Entry 7S6T (X-ray diffraction, 1.82 A resolution); this record covers chains B and E of the 8 polymer chains in the assembly.

[Chain B]
Name: Methane monooxygenase beta chain
Source organism: Methylosinus trichosporium OB3b
UniProtKB: A0A2D2D5X7 (A0A2D2D5X7_METTR); numbering as in UniProt (aligned over 4-395)
Sequence (392 residues; each row starts with the number of its first residue):
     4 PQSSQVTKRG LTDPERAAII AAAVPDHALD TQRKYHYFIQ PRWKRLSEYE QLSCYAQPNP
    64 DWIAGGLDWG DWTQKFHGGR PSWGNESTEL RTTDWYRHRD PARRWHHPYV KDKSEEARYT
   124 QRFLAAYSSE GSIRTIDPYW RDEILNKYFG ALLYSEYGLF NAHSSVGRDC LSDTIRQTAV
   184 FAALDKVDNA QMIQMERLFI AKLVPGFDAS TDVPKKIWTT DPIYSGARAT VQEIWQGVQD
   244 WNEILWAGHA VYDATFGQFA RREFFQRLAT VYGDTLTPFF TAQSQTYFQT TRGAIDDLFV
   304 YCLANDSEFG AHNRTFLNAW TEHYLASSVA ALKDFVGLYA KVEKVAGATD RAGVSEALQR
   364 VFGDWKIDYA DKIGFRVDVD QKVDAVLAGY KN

[Chain E]
Name: Methane monooxygenase component A alpha chain
Source organism: Methylosinus trichosporium OB3b
UniProtKB: A0A2D2D5X0 (A0A2D2D5X0_METTR); residue numbers follow UniProt; this construct covers 12-526
Sequence (515 residues; each row starts with the number of its first residue):
    12 DALKVNRAPV GVEPQEVHKW LQSFNWDFKE NRTKYPTKYH MANETKEQFK VIAKEYARME
    72 AAKDERQFGT LLDGLTRLGA GNKVHPRWGE TMKVISNFLE VGEYNAIAAS AMLWDSATAA
   132 EQKNGYLAQV LDEIRHTHQC AFINHYYSKH YHDPAGHNDA RRTRAIGPLW KGMKRVFADG
   192 FISGDAVECS VNLQLVGEAC FTNPLIVAVT EWASANGDEI TPTVFLSVET DELRHMANGY
   252 QTVVSIANDP ASAKFLNTDL NNAFWTQQKY FTPVLGYLFE YGSKFKVEPW VKTWNRWVYE
   312 DWGGIWIGRL GKYGVESPAS LRDAKRDAYW AHHDLALAAY AMWPLGFARL ALPDEEDQAW
   372 FEANYPGWAD HYGKIFNEWK KLGYEDPKSG FIPYQWLLAN GHDVYIDRVS QVPFIPSLAK
   432 GTGSLRVHEF NGKKHSLTDD WGERQWLIEP ERYECHNVFE QYEGRELSEV IAEGHGVRSD
   492 GKTLIAQPHT RGDNLWTLED IKRAGCVFPD PLAKF
Metal / ion sites: Fe ion site 1: E114, E144, H147 (together with benzoic acid); Fe ion site 2: E144, E209, E243, H246 (together with benzoic acid)
Ligand contacts: benzoic acid (BEZ): L110, E114, A117, E144, H147, F188, F192, L204, G208, E209, T213, L216, E243, H246

[How chain B and chain E interact]
Pairs across the interface - 10 pairs, chain B then chain E:
  R12(B) - R88(E)  hydrogen bond (side chain-backbone)
  R12(B) - L89(E)
  L14(B) - L89(E)  hydrophobic
  E359(B) - A13(E)
  E359(B) - L14(E)
  Q362(B) - L14(E)
  R363(B) - A13(E)  hydrogen bond (side chain-backbone)
  D367(B) - R18(E)  salt bridge
  I370(B) - R18(E)
  D371(B) - R18(E)  salt bridge
Other interface residues (no listed pair), chain B (9 interface residues in all): T15
Other interface residues (no listed pair), chain E (6 interface residues in all): K94

[In short]
The interface between chain B and chain E involves 9 residues on one side and 6 on the other, with 2 hydrogen
bonds and 2 salt bridges. Among the polar pairs are D367(B)-R18(E), D371(B)-R18(E) and R12(B)-R88(E). Ligands
of chain E: benzoic acid.
Here chain B is Methane monooxygenase beta chain and chain E is Methane monooxygenase component A alpha chain,
both from Methylosinus trichosporium OB3b. Entry 7S6T (Complex structure of Methane monooxygenase hydroxylase
and regulatory subunit H33A) was determined by X-ray diffraction (same publication as 7S6Q, 7S6R, 7S6S and
7S7H).
